Entry 8Y65 (electron microscopy, 3.51 A resolution); this record covers chain A.

# Chain A
Molecule: Solute carrier family 2, facilitated glucose transporter member 9
Organism: Homo sapiens
UniProt: Q9NRM0 (GTR9_HUMAN); residues 2-540 here = UniProt positions 2-540
Amino-acid sequence (582 residues; row label = number of the first residue in the row; numbers below 1 keep their minus sign (Met-41 is residue -41)):
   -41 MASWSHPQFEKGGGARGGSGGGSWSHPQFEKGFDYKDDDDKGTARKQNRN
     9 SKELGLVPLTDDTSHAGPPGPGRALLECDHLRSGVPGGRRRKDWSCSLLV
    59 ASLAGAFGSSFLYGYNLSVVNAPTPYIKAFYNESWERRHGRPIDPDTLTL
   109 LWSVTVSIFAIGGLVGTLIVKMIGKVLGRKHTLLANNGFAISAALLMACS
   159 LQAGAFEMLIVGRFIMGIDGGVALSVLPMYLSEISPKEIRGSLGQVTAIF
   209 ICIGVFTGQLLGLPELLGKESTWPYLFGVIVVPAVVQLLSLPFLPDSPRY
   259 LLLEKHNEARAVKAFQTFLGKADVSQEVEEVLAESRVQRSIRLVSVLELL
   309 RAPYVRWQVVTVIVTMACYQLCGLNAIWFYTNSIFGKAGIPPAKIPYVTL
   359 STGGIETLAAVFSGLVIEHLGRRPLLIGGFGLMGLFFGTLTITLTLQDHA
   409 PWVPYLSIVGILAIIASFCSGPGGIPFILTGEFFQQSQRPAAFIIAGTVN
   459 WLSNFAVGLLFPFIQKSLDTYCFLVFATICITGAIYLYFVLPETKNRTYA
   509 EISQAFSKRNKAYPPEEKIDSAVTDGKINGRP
Unresolved in the structure: -41 to 53, 521-540
Differences from the reference sequence: initiating methionine (-41); expression tag (-40 to 1)
Residues lining bound ligands: uric acid (URC): Tyr71, Leu75, Ala206, Ile209, Cys210, Val213, Tyr327, Gln328, Leu332, Asn333, Trp336, Glu364, Phe426, Gly431
Curated features (UniProtKB/Swiss-Prot):
  - modified residue (Phosphoserine): Ser9, Ser515
  - glycosylation: Asn90 (N-linked (GlcNAc...) asparagine)
  - natural variant: Gly25 (G25R: No effect on urate transport activity), Leu75 (L75R: In RHUC2), Thr125 (T125M: In RHUC2), Val169 (V169M: No effect on urate transport activity), Arg171 (R171C: In RHUC2; uncertain significance), Arg198 (R198C: In RHUC2), Gly216 (G216R: In RHUC2), Thr275 (T275M: No effect on urate transport activity), Asp281 (D281H: No effect on urate transport activity), Val282 (V282I: No effect on urate transport activity), Arg294 (R294H: No effect on urate transport activity), Asn333 (N333S: In RHUC2), 3 further natural variant entries in UniProt
  - mutagenesis: Cys157 (C157V: No effect on fructose transport. Increased urate binding affinity and decreased urate transport capacity), Cys210 (C210F: Decreased urate uptake. Decreased Vmax for urate transport. Has no effect on glucose transport; C210T: Decreased fructose transport. Higher affinity and lower transport capacity for urate), Cys326 (C326G: No effect on urate and fructose transport), Cys330 (C330S: Increased fructose transport. Highly reduced urate transport), Leu332 (L332V: Increased fructose binding affinity and decreased fructose transport capacity), Cys427 (C427A: No effect on fructose transport. Higher affinity and lower transport capacity for urate), Cys480 (C480S: No effect on urate and fructose transport), Cys488 (C488L: No effect on fructose transport. Highly reduced urate transport)
Reported in the primary citation:
  - binding site for uric acid: Leu75, Ala206, Ile209, Cys210, Val213, Tyr327, Leu332, Asn333, Trp336, Glu364
  - mutagenesis - Y327A (1080.4 +/- 250.7 uM), Y327Q (866.8 +/- 167.7 uM), N333A (472.4 +/- 52.2 uM), W336A (1149.8 +/- 141.3 uM), W336F (361.0 +/- 80.3 uM), E364A (681.2 +/- 126.5 uM): decreased binding to uric acid
  - mutagenesis - L332I: unchanged binding to uric acid
  - specificity-determining residues: Tyr327, Trp336
  - specificity-determining residues: Val213, Cys427 (proposed by the authors, not directly observed)
  - contacts within the chain: Thr125-Trp459 (hydrogen bond), Ser76-Gly216, Tyr73-Gly216
  - disease-associated variants - T125M, G216R: decreased expression (citing earlier work)

# Overview
Bound to chain A: uric acid. From UniProt: 8 mutagenesis sites. The paper reports a binding site for uric acid
at Leu75, Ala206 and Ile209 among others; Y327A, Y327Q and N333A, among others, reduce binding to uric acid; 9
substitutions were tested in all.
Chain A is Solute carrier family 2, facilitated glucose transporter member 9 (Homo sapiens); the structure,
Cryo-EM structure of human urate transporter GLUT9 bound to substrate urate, was determined by electron
microscopy (same publication as 8Y66).
